Entry 6ZG7 (electron microscopy, 3.49 A resolution); this record covers chains H and Q of the 11 polymer chains in the assembly.

== Chain H ==
Name: ATP synthase subunit delta, mitochondrial
Organism: Bos taurus
UniProtKB: P05630 (ATPD_BOVIN); residues 1-146 here correspond to UniProt positions 23-168 (UniProt number = residue number + 22)
Amino-acid sequence (146 residues; numbered 1 to 146; the number before each row is that of its first residue):
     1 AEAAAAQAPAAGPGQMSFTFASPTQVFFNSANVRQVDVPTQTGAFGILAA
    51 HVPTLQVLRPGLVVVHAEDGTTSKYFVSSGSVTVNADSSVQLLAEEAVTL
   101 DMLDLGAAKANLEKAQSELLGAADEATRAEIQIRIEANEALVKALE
Not modelled in the structure: 1-14

== Chain Q ==
Name: ATP synthase F(0) complex subunit C2, mitochondrial
Organism: Bos taurus
UniProtKB: P07926 (AT5G2_BOVIN); residues 1-75 here correspond to UniProt positions 69-143 (UniProt number = residue number + 68)
Amino-acid sequence (75 residues; each row starts with the number of its first residue):
     1 DIDTAAKFIGAGAATVGVAGSGAGIGTVFGSLIIGYARNPSLKQQLFSYA
    51 ILGFALSEAMGLFCLMVAFLILFAM
Modified residues: Lys43 (N-trimethyllysine; M3L)

== How chain H and chain Q interact ==
Contacting residue pairs (9; chain H residue first):
  Gln35(H) with Ser41(Q)
  Asp37(H) with Ser41(Q), hydrogen bond
  Thr42(H) with Arg38(Q)
  Gly43(H) with Arg38(Q), hydrogen bond (backbone-side chain)
  Ala44(H) with Arg38(Q)
  Phe45(H) with Arg38(Q)
  Gly46(H) with Arg38(Q), hydrogen bond (backbone-backbone); Pro40(Q)
  Leu48(H) with Pro40(Q), hydrophobic
Also at the interface, not in a pair above, chain Q (4 interface residues in all): Asn39

== Overview ==
The interface between chain H and chain Q involves 8 residues on one side and 4 on the other, with 3 hydrogen
bonds. Polar contacts include Asp37(H)-Ser41(Q), Gly43(H)-Arg38(Q) and Gly46(H)-Arg38(Q).
Chain H is ATP synthase subunit delta, mitochondrial and chain Q is ATP synthase F(0) complex subunit C2,
mitochondrial, both from Bos taurus; the structure, bovine ATP synthase rotor domain, state 1, was determined
by electron microscopy together with 6Z1R, 6Z1U, 6ZG8 and 6ZIK from the same study.
